Entry 7KIN (electron microscopy, 2.74 A resolution); this record covers chains F and J of the 10 polymer chains in the assembly.

Chain F:
Molecule: RNA polymerase sigma factor SigA
Source organism: Mycobacterium tuberculosis
UniProt: A0A0H3LGM9 (A0A0H3LGM9_MYCTE); residues 1-528 here correspond to UniProt positions 3-530 (UniProt number = residue number + 2)
Chain sequence (528 residues; numbered 1 to 528; the number before each row is that of its first residue):
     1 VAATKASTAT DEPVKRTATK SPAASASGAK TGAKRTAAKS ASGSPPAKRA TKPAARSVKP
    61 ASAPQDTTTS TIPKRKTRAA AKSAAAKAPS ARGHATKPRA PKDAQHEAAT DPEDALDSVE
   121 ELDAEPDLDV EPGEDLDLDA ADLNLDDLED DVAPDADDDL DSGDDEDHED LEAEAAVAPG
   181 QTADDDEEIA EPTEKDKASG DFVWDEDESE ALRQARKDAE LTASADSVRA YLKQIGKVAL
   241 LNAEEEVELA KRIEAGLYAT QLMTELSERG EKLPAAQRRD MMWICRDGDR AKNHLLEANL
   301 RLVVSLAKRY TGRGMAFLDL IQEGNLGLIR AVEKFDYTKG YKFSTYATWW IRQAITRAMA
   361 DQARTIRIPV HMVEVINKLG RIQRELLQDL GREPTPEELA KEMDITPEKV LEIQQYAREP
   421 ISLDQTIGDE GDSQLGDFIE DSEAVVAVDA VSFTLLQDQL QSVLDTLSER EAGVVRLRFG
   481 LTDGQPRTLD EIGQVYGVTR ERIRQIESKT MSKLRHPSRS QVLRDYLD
Unresolved in the structure: 1-210, 528

Chain J:
Molecule: RNA polymerase-binding protein RbpA
Source organism: Mycobacterium tuberculosis
UniProt: P9WHJ4 (RBPA_MYCTO); residue numbers follow UniProt; this construct covers 1-111
Chain sequence (111 residues; each row starts with the number of its first residue):
     1 MADRVLRGSR LGAVSYETDR NHDLAPRQIA RYRTDNGEEF EVPFADDAEI PGTWLCRNGM
    61 EGTLIEGDLP EPKKVKPPRT HWDMLLERRS IEELEELLKE RLELIRSRRR G
Unresolved in the structure: 1-4
From the paper describing this entry:
  - binding site for the 100-nt DNA strand: Arg79

Interface between chain F and chain J:
Residue-residue contacts (49):
  Glu248(F) with Arg101(J), salt bridge
  Lys251(F) with Leu97(J)
  Arg252(F) with Arg101(J)
  Ile253(F) with His81(J)
  Glu254(F) with Leu85(J); Arg88(J), salt bridge; Arg89(J), salt bridge
  Ala255(F) with Leu98(J); Arg101(J)
  Leu257(F) with His81(J)
  Tyr258(F) with Trp82(J), hydrophobic; Leu94(J); Glu95(J); Leu98(J), hydrophobic
  Ala259(F) with Leu98(J), hydrophobic
  Gln261(F) with Trp82(J), hydrogen bond
  Leu262(F) with Leu98(J), hydrophobic
  Gln277(F) with Leu102(J); Arg106(J), hydrogen bond
  Asp280(F) with Ile105(J); Arg106(J), salt bridge
  Trp283(F) with Ile105(J), hydrophobic
  Ile284(F) with Leu98(J), hydrophobic
  Arg330(F) with Met84(J)
  Glu333(F) with His81(J); Met84(J); Arg88(J), hydrogen bond (backbone-side chain)
  Lys334(F) with Met84(J); Glu87(J), salt bridge
  Phe335(F) with Arg88(J), hydrogen bond (backbone-side chain)
  Asp336(F) with Arg89(J), salt bridge
  Tyr337(F) with Arg89(J); Leu97(J)
  Thr338(F) with Arg89(J), hydrogen bond
  Leu435(F) with Leu6(J), hydrophobic
  Phe438(F) with Leu6(J)
  Ile439(F) with Leu6(J); Gly8(J)
  Glu440(F) with Leu6(J), hydrogen bond (backbone-backbone); Arg7(J), salt bridge; Gly8(J)
  Asp441(F) with Arg10(J), salt bridge
  Ser442(F) with Arg7(J); Gly8(J), hydrogen bond (backbone-backbone)
  Glu443(F) with Val14(J)
  Val445(F) with Tyr16(J)
  Ala450(F) with Tyr16(J), hydrophobic
  Phe453(F) with Tyr16(J)
  Asp483(F) with Arg20(J), hydrogen bond (backbone-side chain)
Interface residues without a listed pair, chain F (37 interface residues in all): Met281, Lys292, Val446, Asp449
Interface residues without a listed pair, chain J (24 interface residues in all): Asp23, Ile91

Overview:
37 residues of chain F face 24 of chain J across their interface; the contacts include 8 hydrogen bonds and 8
salt bridges. Among the polar pairs are Glu248(F)-Arg101(J), Glu254(F)-Arg88(J) and Glu254(F)-Arg89(J). From
the paper: a binding site for the 100-nt DNA strand at Arg79(J).
Chain F is RNA polymerase sigma factor SigA and chain J is RNA polymerase-binding protein RbpA, both from
Mycobacterium tuberculosis; the structure, Mycobacterium tuberculosis WT RNAP transcription open promoter
complex with WhiB7 promoter, was determined by electron microscopy together with 7KIF and 7KIM from the same
study.
